PDB entry 5ZXW | X-ray diffraction, 1.32 A resolution | chain A

== Chain A ==
Name: Carbonic anhydrase 2
Organism: Homo sapiens
Notes: EC 4.2.1.1
Reference sequence: P00918 (CAH2_HUMAN); residues 5-260 here = UniProt positions 5-260
Chain sequence (266 residues; each row starts with the number of its first residue; numbers below 1 keep their minus sign (Gly-5 is residue -5)):
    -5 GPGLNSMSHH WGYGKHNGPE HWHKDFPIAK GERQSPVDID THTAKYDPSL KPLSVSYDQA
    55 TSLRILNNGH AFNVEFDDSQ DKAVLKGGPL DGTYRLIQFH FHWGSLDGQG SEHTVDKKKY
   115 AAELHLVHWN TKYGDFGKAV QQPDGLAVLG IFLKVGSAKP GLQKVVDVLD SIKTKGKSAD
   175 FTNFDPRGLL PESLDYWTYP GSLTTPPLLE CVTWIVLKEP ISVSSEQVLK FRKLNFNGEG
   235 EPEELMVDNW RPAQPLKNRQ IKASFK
Disordered / not traced: -5 to 4
Construct notes: expression tag (-5 to 4)
Ion coordination: Zn2+: His94, His96, His119
Curated features (UniProtKB/Swiss-Prot):
  - active site: His64 (Proton donor/acceptor)
  - binding site (Zn(2+)): His94, His96, His119
  - binding site (substrate): Thr198, Thr199
  - site: Tyr7 (Fine-tunes the proton-transfer properties of H-64), Asn62 (Fine-tunes the proton-transfer properties of H-64), Asn67 (Fine-tunes the proton-transfer properties of H-64), Gln92 (Involved in the binding of some activators, including histamine and L-histidine)
  - modified residue (Phosphoserine): Ser165, Ser172
  - natural variant: Lys18 (K18E: In Jogjakarta), Gln92 (Q92P: In OPTB3), His94 (H94Y: In OPTB3 loss of activity), His107 (H107Y: In OPTB3), Gly144 (G144R: In OPTB3), Pro236 (P236H: In Melbourne)
  - mutagenesis: Trp5 (W5A: Impaired activity, not rescued by 4-methylimidazole (4-MI); when associated with W-64), Tyr7 (Y7F: Enhanced activity; Y7H: Reduced proton transfer rate), Asn62 (N62A: Reduced activity; N62D: Strongly reduced activity; N62H: Reduced proton transfer; when associated with A-64; N62L: Reduced activity; N62T: Reduced activity; N62V: Reduced activity), His64 (H64A: Reduced CO(2) hydrase activity, rescued by 4-methylimidazole (4-MI). Reduced proton transfer; when associated with H-62. Enhanced proton transfer; when associated with H-67 ...), Ala65 (A65F: Reduced activity; A65S: 2-fold decrease in enzyme efficiency, as determined by kcat/KM ratio, and efficiently inhibited by chlorzolamide; when associated with Q-67), Asn67 (N67H: Enhanced proton transfer; when associated with A-64; N67L: Reduced activity ...), His94 (H94C/D/E/N/Q: Strongly reduced CO(2) hydrase and p-nitrophenyl acetate esterase activities, impaired stability of zinc binding), Glu106 (E106A/Q: Strongly reduced CO(2) hydrase activity; E106D: Normal CO(2) hydrase activity), Glu117 (E117Q: Strongly reduced activity and sulfonamide affinity), His119 (H119D/N/Q: Reduced activity; H119E: Strongly reduced activity), Val121 (V121A/G/I/L/S: Reduced CO(2) hydrase and p-nitrophenyl acetate esterase activities; V121K/R: Strongly reduced CO(2) hydrase and p-nitrophenyl acetate esterase activities), Val142 (V142F/Y: Strongly impaired activity; V142G: Weakly impaired activity; V142H: Impaired activity), 4 further mutagenesis entries in UniProt

== In short ==
His94, His96 and His119 form the Zn2+ site. Curated annotation (UniProt) lists active-site residue His64, 3
Zn2+-binding residues, substrate-binding residues Thr198 and Thr199 and 16 mutagenesis sites.
Chain A is Carbonic anhydrase 2 (Homo sapiens); the structure, Crystal structure of human carbonic anhydrase
II crystallized by ammonium sulfate, was determined by X-ray diffraction, deposited together with 6JE7, 5ZZE
and 6A10.
